6VMG - chains d and C of the 26 polymer chains in the assembly; structure by electron microscopy, 6.46 A resolution (low resolution: residue-level contacts below are approximate; hydrogen-bond / salt-bridge calls are withheld).

# Chain d
Name: ATP synthase delta chain, chloroplastic
Organism: Spinacia oleracea
Reference sequence: P11402 (ATPD_SPIOL); numbering as in UniProt (aligned over 1-257)
Amino-acid sequence (257 residues; each row starts with the number of its first residue):
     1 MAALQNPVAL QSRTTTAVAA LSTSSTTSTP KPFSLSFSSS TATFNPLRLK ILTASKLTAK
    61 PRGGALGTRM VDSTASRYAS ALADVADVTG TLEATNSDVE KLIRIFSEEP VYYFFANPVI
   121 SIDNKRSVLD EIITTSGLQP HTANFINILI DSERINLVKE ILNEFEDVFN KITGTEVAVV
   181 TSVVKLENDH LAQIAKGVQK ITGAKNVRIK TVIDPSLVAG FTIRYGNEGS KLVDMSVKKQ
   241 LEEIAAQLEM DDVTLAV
Disordered / not traced: 1-72, 250-257

# Chain C
Name: ATP synthase subunit alpha, chloroplastic
Organism: Spinacia oleracea
Notes: EC 7.1.2.2
Reference sequence: P06450 (ATPA_SPIOL); residue numbers follow UniProt; this construct covers 1-507
Amino-acid sequence (507 residues; row label = number of the first residue in the row):
     1 MATIRADEIS KIIRERIEGY NREVKVVNTG TVLQVGDGIA RIHGLDEVMA GELVEFEEGT
    61 IGIALNLESN NVGVVLMGDG LMIQEGSSVK ATGRIAQIPV SEAYLGRVIN ALAKPIDGRG
   121 EITASESRLI ESPAPGIMSR RSVYEPLQTG LIAIDAMIPV GRGQRELIIG DRQTGKTAVA
   181 TDTILNQQGQ NVICVYVAIG QKASSVAQVV TNFQERGAME YTIVVAETAD SPATLQYLAP
   241 YTGAALAEYF MYRERHTLII YDDLSKQAQA YRQMSLLLRR PPGREAYPGD VFYLHSRLLE
   301 RAAKLSSLLG EGSMTALPIV ETQAGDVSAY IPTNVISITD GQIFLSADLF NAGIRPAINV
   361 GISVSRVGSA AQIKAMKKVA GKLKLELAQF AELEAFAQFA SDLDKATQNQ LARGQRLREL
   421 LKQPQSAPLT VEEQVMTIYT GTNGYLDSLE LDQVRKYLVE LRTYVKTNKP EFQEIISSTK
   481 TFTEEAEALL KEAIQEQMER FLLQEQA
Disordered / not traced: 1-2, 504-507
Curated features (UniProtKB/Swiss-Prot):
  - binding site (ATP): Gly170 to Thr177
  - site: Ser363 (Required for activity)

# How chain d and chain C interact
Residue-residue contacts (9; chain d residue first):
  Asn227(d) with Asp46(C)
  Glu228(d) with Gly44(C)
  Ser230(d) with Val27(C); Asn28(C); Thr29(C)
  Lys231(d) with Val27(C)
  Leu232(d) with Val27(C)
  Glu242(d) with Arg22(C)
  Ala246(d) with Arg16(C)
Interface residues without a listed pair, chain d (9 interface residues in all): Lys239, Gln247
Interface residues without a listed pair, chain C (10 interface residues in all): Lys25, Val26, Leu45

# Summary
9 residues of chain d and 10 residues of chain C are in contact. UniProt lists 8 ATP-binding residues on chain
C.
Here chain d is ATP synthase delta chain, chloroplastic and chain C is ATP synthase subunit alpha,
chloroplastic, both from Spinacia oleracea. Entry 6VMG (Chloroplast ATP synthase (O3, CF1FO)) was determined
by electron microscopy (same publication as 6VM1, 6VM4, 6VMB, 6VMD, 6VOF, 6VOG and 8 further entries).
